Entry 1T4S (X-ray diffraction, 2.80 A resolution); this record covers chains B and C of the 3 polymer chains in the assembly.

Chain B (and C):
Protein: Arginase 1
From: Rattus norvegicus
Notes: EC 3.5.3.1; chain C of this document is another copy of the same molecule, construct and numbering; everything in this record applies to it too
UniProtKB: P07824 (ARGI1_RAT); residue numbers follow UniProt; this construct covers 6-319
Amino-acid sequence (314 residues; each row starts with the number of its first residue):
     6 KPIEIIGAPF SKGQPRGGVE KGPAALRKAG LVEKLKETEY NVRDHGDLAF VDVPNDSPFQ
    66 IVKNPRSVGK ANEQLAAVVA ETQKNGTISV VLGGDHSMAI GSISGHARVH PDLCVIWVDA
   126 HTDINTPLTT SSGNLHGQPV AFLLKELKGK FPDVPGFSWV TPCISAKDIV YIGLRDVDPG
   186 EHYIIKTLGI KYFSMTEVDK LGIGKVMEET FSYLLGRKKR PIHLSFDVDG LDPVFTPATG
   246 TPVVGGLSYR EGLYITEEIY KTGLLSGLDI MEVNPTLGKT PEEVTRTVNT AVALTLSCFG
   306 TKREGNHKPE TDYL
Metal / ion sites: Mn2+ site 1: His-101, Asp-124, Asp-128, Asp-232; Mn2+ site 2: Asp-124, His-126, Asp-232, Asp-234
Residues lining bound ligands: valine (VAL): His-126, Asn-130, Thr-135, Ser-136, Ser-137, Asn-139, His-141, Gly-142, Asp-181, Asp-183, Glu-186, Thr-246
Curated features (UniProtKB/Swiss-Prot):
  - binding site (Mn(2+)): His-101, Asp-124, His-126, Asp-128, Asp-232, Asp-234
  - binding site (substrate): His-126 to Asn-130, Ser-137 to Asn-139, Asp-183, Thr-246, Glu-277
  - modified residue: Lys-17 (N6-succinyllysine), Ser-62 (Phosphoserine), Ser-72 (Phosphoserine), Lys-75 (N6-succinyllysine), Ser-163 (Phosphoserine), Ser-217 (Phosphoserine), Thr-281 (Phosphothreonine)
  - mutagenesis: His-101 (H101E: Reduced catalytic activity. No effect on manganese binding), Asp-128 (D128E/N: Reduced manganese binding and strongly reduced catalytic activity), His-141 (H141A/C/D: Strongly reduced catalytic activity. Minor effect on affinity for arginine; H141N: Reduced affinity for arginine and reduced catalytic activity), Asp-232 (D232A: Loss of one manganese ion and strongly reduced catalytic activity; D232C: Reduced manganese binding and strongly reduced catalytic activity), Asp-234 (D234A/E/H: Reduced manganese binding and strongly reduced catalytic activity), Gly-235 (G235A: 56% of wild-type activity; G235R: Loss of manganese-binding and activity)

How chain B and chain C interact:
Residue-residue contacts - 39 pairs, chain B then chain C:
  Ile-208(B) with Asp-204(C)
  Gly-209(B) with Lys-205(C)
  Glu-213(B) with Lys-205(C), salt bridge
  Tyr-254(B) with Gly-250(C)
  Arg-255(B) with Met-200(C); Val-203(C); Asp-204(C), salt bridge; Gly-250(C); Gly-251(C), hydrogen bond (side chain-backbone); Leu-252(C); Ser-253(C); Glu-256(C), salt bridge
  Tyr-259(B) with Thr-201(C); Asp-204(C); Lys-205(C)
  Glu-262(B) with Thr-201(C)
  Arg-308(B) with Leu-179(C); Arg-180(C); Met-200(C); Thr-201(C); Asp-204(C), salt bridge
  Glu-309(B) with Val-182(C); His-187(C), salt bridge; Lys-191(C); Tyr-197(C), hydrogen bond; Ser-199(C)
  Gly-310(B) with Val-182(C); His-187(C), hydrogen bond (backbone-side chain)
  Asn-311(B) with Pro-184(C); His-187(C), hydrogen bond (backbone-side chain)
  His-312(B) with Pro-184(C); His-187(C), hydrogen bond; Tyr-188(C)
  Thr-316(B) with Tyr-188(C)
  Asp-317(B) with Tyr-188(C), hydrogen bond
  Tyr-318(B) with Thr-134(C); Pro-184(C); Gly-185(C); Tyr-188(C), hydrophobic
Also at the interface, not in a pair above, chain B (16 interface residues in all): Leu-319
Also at the interface, not in a pair above, chain C (28 interface residues in all): Thr-131, Lys-155, Asp-181, Ile-189, Ile-190, Glu-202, Val-249

In short:
16 residues of chain B and 28 residues of chain C are in contact, with 6 hydrogen bonds and 5 salt bridges.
Polar contacts include Glu-213(B)/Lys-205(C), Arg-255(B)/Asp-204(C) and Arg-255(B)/Glu-256(C). Bound to chain
B: valine.
Chain B and chain C are both Arginase 1 (Rattus norvegicus); the structure, arginase-L-valine complex, was
determined by X-ray diffraction together with 1T4P, 1T4R, 1T4T and 1T5G from the same study.
